Entry 7XPP (X-ray diffraction, 2.60 A resolution); this record covers chains B and A.

== Chain B (and A) ==
Protein: UDP-glucose 4-epimerase
Source organism: Zea mays
Notes: EC 5.1.3.-; chain A of this document is another copy of the same molecule, construct and numbering; everything in this record applies to it too
UniProt: C0HI30 (C0HI30_MAIZE); residue numbers follow UniProt; this construct covers 1-355
Chain sequence (355 residues; each row starts with the number of its first residue):
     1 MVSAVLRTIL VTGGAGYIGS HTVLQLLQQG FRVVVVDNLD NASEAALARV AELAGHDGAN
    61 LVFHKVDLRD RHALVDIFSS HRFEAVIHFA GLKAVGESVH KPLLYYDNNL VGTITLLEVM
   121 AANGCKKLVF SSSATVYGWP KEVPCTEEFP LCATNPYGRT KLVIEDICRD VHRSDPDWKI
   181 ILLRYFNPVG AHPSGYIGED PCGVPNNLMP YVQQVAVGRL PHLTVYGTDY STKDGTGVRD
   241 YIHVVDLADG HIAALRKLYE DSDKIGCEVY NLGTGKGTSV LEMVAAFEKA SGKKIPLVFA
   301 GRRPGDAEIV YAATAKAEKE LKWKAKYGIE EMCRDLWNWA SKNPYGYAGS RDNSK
Not modelled in the structure: 1-6, 201-206, 302-306, 348-355 (chain A: 1-6, 139-140, 202-207, 301-308, 348-355)
Residues lining bound ligands: NAD (nicotinamide-adenine-dinucleotide): Gly-13, Gly-16, Tyr-17, Ile-18, Gly-19, Val-36, Asp-37, Asn-38, Leu-39, Asp-40, Asn-41, Ala-42, Val-66, Asp-67, Leu-68, Arg-69, Phe-89, Ala-90, Gly-91, Leu-92, Lys-93, Asn-108, Ser-131, Ser-132, Ser-133, Tyr-157, Lys-161, Tyr-185, Phe-186, Asn-187, Pro-188
What the authors report for this chain:
  - mutagenesis - S133A: decreased catalytic activity
  - mutagenesis - Y157F: abolished catalytic activity on UDP-Glc and UDP-Gal
  - mutagenesis - Y157F: abolished catalytic activity on UDP-GlcNAc and UDP-GalNAc

== Interface between chain B and chain A ==
Residue-residue contacts - 36 pairs, chain B then chain A:
  Val-99(B) / Ser-174(A)
  His-100(B) / Ser-174(A)
  Pro-102(B) / Asp-170(A)
  Pro-102(B) / Val-171(A)  hydrophobic
  Pro-102(B) / Ser-174(A)
  Leu-103(B) / Ile-114(A)  hydrophobic
  Leu-103(B) / Leu-117(A)  hydrophobic
  Leu-103(B) / Glu-118(A)
  Leu-103(B) / Ile-167(A)  hydrophobic
  Leu-103(B) / Val-171(A)  hydrophobic
  Tyr-106(B) / Ile-114(A)
  Tyr-106(B) / Ile-167(A)  hydrophobic
  Tyr-106(B) / Asp-170(A)  hydrogen bond
  Asp-107(B) / Arg-71(A)  salt bridge
  Asp-107(B) / Ile-114(A)
  Asp-107(B) / Glu-118(A)
  Val-111(B) / Val-111(A)  hydrophobic
  Ile-114(B) / Tyr-106(A)
  Ile-114(B) / Asp-107(A)
  Leu-117(B) / Leu-103(A)  hydrophobic
  Glu-118(B) / Asp-107(A)
  Pro-156(B) / Asp-170(A)
  Arg-159(B) / Asp-166(A)
  Arg-159(B) / Asp-170(A)  salt bridge
  Arg-159(B) / Arg-173(A)
  Val-163(B) / Val-163(A)  hydrophobic
  Asp-166(B) / Arg-159(A)
  Ile-167(B) / Tyr-106(A)  hydrophobic
  Asp-170(B) / Pro-102(A)
  Asp-170(B) / Tyr-106(A)  hydrogen bond
  Asp-170(B) / Pro-156(A)
  Asp-170(B) / Arg-159(A)  salt bridge
  Val-171(B) / Leu-103(A)  hydrophobic
  Ser-174(B) / Val-99(A)
  Ser-174(B) / His-100(A)
  Ser-174(B) / Pro-102(A)
Interface residues without a listed pair, chain B (19 interface residues in all): Leu-110
Interface residues without a listed pair, chain A (21 interface residues in all): Leu-110

== In short ==
The interface between chain B and chain A involves 19 residues on one side and 21 on the other; the contacts
include 2 hydrogen bonds and 3 salt bridges. Polar contacts include Asp-107(B)/Arg-71(A),
Arg-159(B)/Asp-170(A) and Tyr-106(B)/Asp-170(A). The paper reports that S133A of chain B reduces catalytic
activity; Y157F of chain B abolishes catalytic activity on UDP-Glc and UDP-Gal.
Both chains are UDP-glucose 4-epimerase (Zea mays). Entry 7XPP (Crystal Structure of UDP-Glc/GlcNAc
4-Epimerase with NAD) was determined by X-ray diffraction together with 7XPO and 7XPQ from the same study.
